2HO0 - chain A; structure by X-ray diffraction, 2.50 A resolution.

== Chain A ==
Molecule: Repressor protein cI101-229DM-K192A
From: Escherichia coli
Notes: fragment: Fragment of Lambda Repressor Containing the Cleavage Site Region
UniProt: Q7B004 (Q7B004_ECOLI); residues 101-229 here correspond to UniProt positions 102-230 (UniProt number = residue number + 1)
Chain sequence (133 residues; row label = number of the first residue in the row):
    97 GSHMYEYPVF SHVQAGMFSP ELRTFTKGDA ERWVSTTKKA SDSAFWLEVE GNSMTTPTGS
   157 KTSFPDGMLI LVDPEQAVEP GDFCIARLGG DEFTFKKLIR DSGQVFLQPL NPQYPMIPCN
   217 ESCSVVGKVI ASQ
Not modelled in the structure: 97, 154-157
Sequence notes: cloning artifact (97-100); engineered mutation Thr152 (Ala153 in Q7B004), Thr158 (Pro159 in Q7B004)
Cystine bridges: Cys215-Cys219
Bound ions: Ca2+ site 1: Asp138, Glu171, Gln200; Ca2+ site 2: Glu146, Asp162; Ca2+ site 3 near Glu175 (its only coordinating residue here); Ca2+ site 4 near Ser228 (its only coordinating residue here)
What the authors report for this chain:
  - catalytic residues: Ser149, Lys192 (citing earlier work)
  - mutagenesis - A152T/P158T: increased catalytic activity
  - conformationally variable residues (order/disorder transition): Pro153 to Lys157
  - contacts within the chain: Glu117-Lys192
  - mutagenesis - S149A, K192A: abolished catalytic activity
  - mutagenesis - R119K: decreased stability (citing earlier work)
  - mutagenesis - A111T, G112E, L143P, G147D, F189L: decreased catalytic activity (citing earlier work)
  - mutagenesis - E117K: increased catalytic activity on autodigesion (citing earlier work)
  - mutagenesis - E117K: abolished catalytic activity (citing earlier work)

== Overview ==
Asp138, Glu171 and Gln200 coordinate Ca2+ site 1. Glu146 and Asp162 form the Ca2+ site 2. From the paper:
catalytic residues Ser149 and Lys192; A111T, G112E and L143P, among others, reduce catalytic activity; 10
substitutions were tested in all.
Chain A is Repressor protein cI101-229DM-K192A (Escherichia coli); the structure, Structure of a
Hyper-cleavable Monomeric Fragment of Phage Lambda Repressor Containing the Cleavage Site Region, was
determined by X-ray diffraction together with 2HNF from the same study.
